1KC2 - chains A and B; structure by X-ray diffraction, 2.10 A resolution.

# Chain A
Protein: Src Tyrosine kinase
Source organism: Rous sarcoma virus
Notes: EC 2.7.1.112; fragment: SH2 domain
UniProtKB: P00524 (SRC_RSVSA); residues 147-249 here correspond to UniProt positions 145-247 (UniProt number = residue number - 2)
Amino-acid sequence (103 residues; row label = number of the first residue in the row):
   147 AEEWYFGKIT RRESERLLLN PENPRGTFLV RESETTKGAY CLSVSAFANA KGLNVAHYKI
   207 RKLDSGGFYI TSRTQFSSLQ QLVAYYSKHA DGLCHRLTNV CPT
Unresolved in the structure: 192-198
Sequence notes: engineered mutation A192 (Asp190 in P00524), A194 (Asp192 in P00524), A202 (Lys200 in P00524)
Metal / ion sites: Co2+ near H235 (its only coordinating residue here)

# Chain B
Protein: PQpYEEIPI peptide
Amino-acid sequence (8 residues; each row starts with the number of its first residue):
   302 PQYEEIPI
Modified positions: Y304 (o-phosphotyrosine; PTR)

# Chain A / chain B interface
Contacting residue pairs (23):
  R157(A) with P302(B); Q303(B), hydrogen bond (side chain-backbone); Y304(B)
  R177(A) with Y304(B)
  S179(A) with Y304(B)
  E180(A) with Y304(B)
  T181(A) with Y304(B)
  C187(A) with Y304(B)
  A202(A) with E305(B)
  H203(A) with Y304(B); E305(B), hydrogen bond (backbone-backbone)
  Y204(A) with Y304(B); E305(B)
  K205(A) with Y304(B)
  I216(A) with I307(B), hydrophobic
  T217(A) with I307(B)
  R219(A) with I307(B); P308(B), hydrogen bond (side chain-backbone)
  Y232(A) with I307(B)
  D237(A) with I307(B)
  G238(A) with I307(B); P308(B)
  L239(A) with I307(B), hydrophobic
Also at the interface, not in a pair above, chain B (8 interface residues in all): E306, I309

# Overview
17 residues of chain A face 8 of chain B across their interface; the contacts include 3 hydrogen bonds. Polar
pairs include R157(A)-Q303(B), R219(A)-P308(B) and H203(A)-E305(B).
Chain A is Src Tyrosine kinase (Rous sarcoma virus) and chain B is PQpYEEIPI peptide; the structure, structure
of the triple (Lys(beta)D3Ala, Asp(beta)C8Ala, AspCD2Ala) mutant of the Src SH2 domain bound to the ..., was
determined by X-ray diffraction.
